PDB entry 8JKF | electron microscopy, 2.83 A resolution | chains H and h of the 12 polymer chains in the assembly

Chain H (and h):
Protein: the heavy chain of antibody 3G2
Source organism: Homo sapiens
Notes: antibody fragment or engineered binder; chain h of this document is another copy of the same molecule, construct and numbering; everything in this record applies to it too
Amino-acid sequence (115 residues; numbered 1 to 115; the number before each row is that of its first residue):
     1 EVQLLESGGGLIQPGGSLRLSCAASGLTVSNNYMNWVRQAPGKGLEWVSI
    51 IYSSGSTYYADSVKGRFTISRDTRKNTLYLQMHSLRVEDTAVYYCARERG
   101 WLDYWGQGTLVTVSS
Not modelled in the structure: 1
Cystine bridges: Cys22-Cys95

Interface between chain H and chain h:
Residue-residue contacts (5):
  Lys64(H) with Lys64(h); Gly65(h)
  Gly65(H) with Lys64(h)
  Arg86(H) with Arg86(h)
  Glu88(H) with Arg86(h), salt bridge
Also at the interface, not in a pair above, chain h (4 interface residues in all): Arg66

In short:
Chain H and chain h each contribute 4 residues to their interface, with 1 salt bridge. The salt-bridged pair
is Glu88(H)-Arg86(h).
Both chains are the heavy chain of antibody 3G2 (Homo sapiens). Entry 8JKF (CryoEM structure of sNS1 complexed
with Fab 3G2) was determined by electron microscopy (same publication as 8JQM).
